7MIZ - chains 4 and B2 of the 100 polymer chains in the assembly; structure by electron microscopy, 3.40 A resolution.

# Chain 4
Protein: Microtubule associated protein SPM1
Organism: Toxoplasma gondii
UniProtKB: A0A7J6K285 (A0A7J6K285_TOXGO); residues 1-351 here = UniProt positions 1-351
Chain sequence (351 residues; row label = number of the first residue in the row):
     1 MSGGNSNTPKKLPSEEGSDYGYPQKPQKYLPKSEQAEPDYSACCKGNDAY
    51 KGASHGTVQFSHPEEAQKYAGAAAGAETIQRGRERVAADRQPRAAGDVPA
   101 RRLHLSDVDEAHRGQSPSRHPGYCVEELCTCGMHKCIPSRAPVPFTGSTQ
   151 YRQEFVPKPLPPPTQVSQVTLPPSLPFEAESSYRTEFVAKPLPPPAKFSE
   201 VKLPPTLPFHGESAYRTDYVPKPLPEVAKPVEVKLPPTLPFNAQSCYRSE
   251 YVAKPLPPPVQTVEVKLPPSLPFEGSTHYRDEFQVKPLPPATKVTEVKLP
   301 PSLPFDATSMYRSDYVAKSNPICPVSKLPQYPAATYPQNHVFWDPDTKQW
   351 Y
Disordered / not traced: 1-236, 259-351
Construct notes: conflict Arg93 (Pro in A0A7J6K285)

# Chain B2
Protein: Tubulin alpha chain
Organism: Toxoplasma gondii
UniProtKB: P10873 (TBA_TOXGO); residues 1-453 here = UniProt positions 1-453
Chain sequence (453 residues; row label = number of the first residue in the row):
     1 MREVISIHVGQAGIQIGNACWELFCLEHGIQPDGQMPSDKTIGGGDDAFN
    51 TFFSETGAGKHVPRCVFLDLEPTVVDEVRTGTYRHLFHPEQLISGKEDAA
   101 NNFARGHYTIGKEIVDLSLDRIRKLADNCTGLQGFLMFNAVGGGTGSGLG
   151 CLLLERLSVDYGKKSKLNFCSWPSPQVSTAVVEPYNSVLSTHSLLEHTDV
   201 AVMLDNEAIYDICRRNLDIERPTYTNLNRLIAQVISSLTASLRFDGALNV
   251 DVTEFQTNLVPYPRIHFMLSSYAPIISAEKAYHEQLSVAEITNSAFEPAS
   301 MMAKCDPRHGKYMACCLMYRGDVVPKDVNAAVATIKTKRTIQFVDWCPTG
   351 FKCGINYQPPTVVPGGDLAKVMRAVCMISNSTAIAEVFSRMDHKFDLMYA
   401 KRAFVHWYVGEGMEEGEFSEAREDLAALEKDYEEVGIETAEGEGEEEGYG
   451 DEY
Disordered / not traced: 38-46, 438-453
Residues lining bound ligands: GTP (guanosine-5'-triphosphate): Gly10, Gln11, Ala12, Gln15, Ile16, Asp69, Glu71, Asp98, Ala99, Ala100, Asn101, Ala140, Gly143, Gly144, Thr145, Gly146, Ser171, Ser178, Thr179, Asn206, Tyr224, Leu227, Asn228, Ile231
UniProt features mapped onto this chain:
  - active site: Glu254
  - binding site (GTP): Gln11, Glu71, Gly144, Thr145, Thr179, Asn206, Asn228
  - binding site (Mg(2+)): Glu71
  - site: Tyr453 (Involved in polymerization)
  - modified residue: Lys40 (N6-acetyllysine)

# How chain 4 and chain B2 interact
Contacting residue pairs (27):
  Ser245(4) with Glu77(B2), hydrogen bond
  Tyr247(4) with Asn18(B2); Glu77(B2); Val78(B2); Gly81(B2); Thr82(B2); Tyr83(B2)
  Arg248(4) with Glu77(B2); Thr80(B2), hydrogen bond (side chain-backbone); Gly81(B2)
  Glu250(4) with Thr225(B2), hydrogen bond; Arg229(B2), salt bridge
  Tyr251(4) with Gln15(B2); Asn18(B2); Ala19(B2); Glu22(B2); Thr82(B2), hydrogen bond (backbone-side chain); Thr225(B2)
  Val252(4) with Tyr83(B2)
  Ala253(4) with Thr82(B2)
  Lys254(4) with Glu22(B2); Pro364(B2), hydrogen bond (side chain-backbone)
  Pro255(4) with Leu26(B2); Pro364(B2)
  Leu256(4) with Gly29(B2); Ile30(B2)
  Pro257(4) with Leu26(B2)
Also at the interface, not in a pair above, chain B2 (20 interface residues in all): Gln31, Pro32, Asn228, Thr361

# In short
11 residues of chain 4 face 20 of chain B2 across their interface; the contacts include 5 hydrogen bonds and 1
salt bridge. Polar pairs include Glu250(4)-Arg229(B2), Ser245(4)-Glu77(B2) and Arg248(4)-Thr80(B2). Chain B2
binds GTP.
Chain 4 is Microtubule associated protein SPM1 and chain B2 is Tubulin alpha chain, both from Toxoplasma
gondii; the structure, Atomic structure of cortical microtubule from Toxoplasma gondii, was determined by
electron microscopy.
